Entry 7K57 (electron microscopy, 3.70 A resolution); this record covers chains B and J of the 12 polymer chains in the assembly.

Chain B (and J):
Protein: Transitional endoplasmic reticulum ATPase
Source organism: Homo sapiens
Notes: EC 3.6.4.6; chain J of this document is another copy of the same molecule, construct and numbering; everything in this record applies to it too
UniProtKB: P55072 (TERA_HUMAN); residues 1-806 here = UniProt positions 1-806
Sequence (806 residues; each row starts with the number of its first residue):
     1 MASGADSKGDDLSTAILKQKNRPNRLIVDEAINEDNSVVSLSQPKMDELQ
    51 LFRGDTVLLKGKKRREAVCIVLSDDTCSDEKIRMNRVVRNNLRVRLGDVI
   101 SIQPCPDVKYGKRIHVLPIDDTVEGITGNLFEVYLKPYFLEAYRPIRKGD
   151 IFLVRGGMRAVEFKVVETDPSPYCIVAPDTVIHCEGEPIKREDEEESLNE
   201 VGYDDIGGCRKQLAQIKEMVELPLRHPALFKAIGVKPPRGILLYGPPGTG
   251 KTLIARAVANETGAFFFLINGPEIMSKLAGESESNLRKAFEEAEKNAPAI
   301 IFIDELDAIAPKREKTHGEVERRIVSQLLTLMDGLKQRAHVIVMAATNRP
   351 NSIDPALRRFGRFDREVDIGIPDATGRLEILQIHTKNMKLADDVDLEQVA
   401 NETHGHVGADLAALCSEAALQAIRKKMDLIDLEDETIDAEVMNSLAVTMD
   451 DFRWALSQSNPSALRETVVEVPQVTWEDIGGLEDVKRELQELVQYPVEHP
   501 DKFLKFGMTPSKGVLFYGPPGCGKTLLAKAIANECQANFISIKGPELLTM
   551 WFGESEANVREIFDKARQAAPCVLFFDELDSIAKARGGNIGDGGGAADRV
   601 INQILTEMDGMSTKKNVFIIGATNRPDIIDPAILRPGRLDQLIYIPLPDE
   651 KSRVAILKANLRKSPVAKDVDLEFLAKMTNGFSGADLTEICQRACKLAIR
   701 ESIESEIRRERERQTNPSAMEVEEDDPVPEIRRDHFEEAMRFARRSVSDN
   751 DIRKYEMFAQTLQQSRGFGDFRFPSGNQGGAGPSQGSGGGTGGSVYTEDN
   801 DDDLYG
Disordered / not traced: 1-21, 586-598, 776-806
Sequence notes: conflict Asp770 (Ser in P55072)
Curated features (UniProtKB/Swiss-Prot):
  - region: Thr797 to Gly806 (Interaction with UBXN6)
  - motif: Asp802 to Gly806 (PIM motif)
  - binding site (ATP): Pro247 to Leu253, Asn348, His384, Gly521 to Leu526
  - modified residue: Ala2 (N-acetylalanine), Ser3 (Phosphoserine), Ser7 (Phosphoserine), Ser13 (Phosphoserine), Ser37 (Phosphoserine), Lys315 (N6,N6,N6-trimethyllysine), Thr436 (Phosphothreonine), Ser462 (Phosphoserine), Lys502 (N6-acetyllysine), Lys505 (N6-acetyllysine), Lys668 (N6-acetyllysine), Ser702 (Phosphoserine), Lys754 (N6-acetyllysine), Ser775 (Phosphoserine), Ser787 (Phosphoserine), Tyr805 (Phosphotyrosine)
  - cross-link (Glycyl lysine isopeptide (Lys-Gly)): Lys8 (interchain with G-Cter in SUMO2), Lys18 (interchain with G-Cter in SUMO2)
  - natural variant: Arg95 (R95G: In IBMPFD1), Gly97 (G97E: In CMT2Y), Ile126 (I126F: In IBMPFD1; uncertain significance), Arg155 (R155C: In IBMPFD1; R155H: In FTDALS6 and IBMPFD1; R155L: In IBMPFD1; R155P: In IBMPFD1; R155S: In IBMPFD1), Arg159 (R159G: In FTDALS6; R159H: In IBMPFD1), Ala160 (A160T: In IBMPFD1; uncertain significance), Glu185 (E185K: In CMT2Y), Arg191 (R191Q: In FTDALS6 and IBMPFD1), Leu198 (L198W: In IBMPFD1), Ala232 (A232E: In IBMPFD1), Ile254 (I254F: In IBMPFD1; uncertain significance), Ile369 (I369T: In IBMPFD1; uncertain significance), 2 further natural variant entries in UniProt
  - mutagenesis: Phe52 to Asp55 (Abolishes interaction with NPLOC4; when associated with A-110), Arg53 (R53A: Minor effect on affinity for ATP and ADP), Arg86 (R86A: Strongly increased affinity for ATP. Strongly reduced affinity for ADP), Tyr110 (Y110A: Abolishes interaction with NPLOC4; when associated with 52-A--A-55), Arg113 to His115 (Severely reduced binding to DERL1), Phe131 (F131R: Severely reduced binding to DERL1), Leu140 (L140D: Severely reduced binding to DERL1), Asp179 (D179R: No effect on binding to DERL1), His183 (H183W: Severely reduced binding to DERL1), Lys251 (K251Q: Impairs ERAD degradation of HMGCR and does not inhibit interaction with RHBDD1; when associated with Q-524), Glu305 (E305Q: Defect in ubiquitin-dependent protein degradation by the proteasome; when associated with Q-578), Lys312 (K312A: Does not affect methylation by VCPKMT), 8 further mutagenesis entries in UniProt

How chain B and chain J interact:
Contacting residue pairs - 5 pairs, chain B then chain J:
  Asn680(B) - Phe768(J)
  Glu756(B) - Arg766(J)  salt bridge
  Gln760(B) - Gln760(J)
  Arg766(B) - Glu756(J)  salt bridge
  Phe768(B) - Asn680(J)
Also at the interface, not in a pair above, chain B (10 interface residues in all): Asp749, Arg753, Met757, Thr761, Gln763
Also at the interface, not in a pair above, chain J (10 interface residues in all): Asp749, Arg753, Met757, Thr761, Gln763

Summary:
Chain B and chain J each contribute 10 residues to their interface; the contacts include 2 salt bridges. Its
one salt-bridged contact is Glu756(B)-Arg766(J). Curated annotation (UniProt) lists 15 ATP-binding residues
and 24 mutagenesis sites on chain B.
Both chains are Transitional endoplasmic reticulum ATPase (Homo sapiens). Entry 7K57 (Structure of apo VCP
dodecamer generated from bacterially recombinant VCP/p97) was determined by electron microscopy together with
7K56 and 7K59 from the same study.
